Entry 1FNQ (X-ray diffraction, 2.60 A resolution); this record covers chains L and H of the 3 polymer chains in the assembly.

[Chain L]
Molecule: Reaction center protein L chain
From: Rhodobacter sphaeroides
UniProtKB: P02954 (RCEL_RHOSH); numbering as in UniProt (aligned over 1-281)
Sequence (281 residues; each row starts with the number of its first residue):
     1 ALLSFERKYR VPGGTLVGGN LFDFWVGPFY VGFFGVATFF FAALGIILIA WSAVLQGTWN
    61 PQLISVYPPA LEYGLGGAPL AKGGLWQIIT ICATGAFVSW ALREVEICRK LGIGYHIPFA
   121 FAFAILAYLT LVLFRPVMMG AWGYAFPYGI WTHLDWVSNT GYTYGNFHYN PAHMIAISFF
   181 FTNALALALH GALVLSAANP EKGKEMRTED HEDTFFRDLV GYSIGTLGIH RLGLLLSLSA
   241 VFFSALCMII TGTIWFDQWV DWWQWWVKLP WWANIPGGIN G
Differences from the reference sequence: engineered mutation Glu-209 (Pro in P02954)

[Chain H]
Molecule: Reaction center protein H chain
From: Rhodobacter sphaeroides
UniProtKB: P11846 (RCEH_RHOSH); residue numbers follow UniProt; this construct covers 1-260
Sequence (260 residues; each row starts with the number of its first residue):
     1 MVGVTAFGNF DLASLAIYSF WIFLAGLIYY LQTENMREGY PLENEDGTPA ANQGPFPLPK
    61 PKTFILPHGR GTLTVPGPES EDRPIALART AVSEGFPHAP TGDPMKDGVG PASWVARRDL
   121 PELDGHGHNK IKPMKAAAGF HVSAGKNPIG LPVRGCDLEI AGKVVDIWVD IPEQMARFLE
   181 VELKDGSTRL LPMQMVKVQS NRVHVNALSS DLFAGIPTIK SPTEVTLLEE DKICGYVAGG
   241 LMYAAPKRKS VVAAMLAEYA
Not modelled in the structure: 1-10, 250-260

[Interface between chain L and chain H]
Contacting residue pairs - 65 pairs, chain L then chain H:
  Ala-1(L) with Leu-42(H); Glu-43(H), hydrogen bond (backbone-backbone); Ala-50(H); Glu-94(H)
  Leu-2(L) with Leu-42(H); Glu-43(H), hydrogen bond (backbone-backbone); Glu-94(H)
  Leu-3(L) with Gly-39(H); Tyr-40(H), hydrophobic; Leu-42(H), hydrophobic
  Ser-4(L) with Gly-39(H), hydrogen bond (backbone-backbone); Glu-43(H); Glu-79(H), hydrogen bond; Glu-81(H)
  Phe-5(L) with Gly-39(H); Glu-81(H)
  Arg-7(L) with Glu-45(H), hydrogen bond (side chain-backbone); Leu-87(H); His-98(H)
  Lys-8(L) with Glu-81(H), salt bridge; Leu-87(H); Val-109(H); Gly-110(H), hydrogen bond (backbone-backbone); Ser-113(H); Trp-114(H)
  Tyr-9(L) with Gly-110(H); Ser-113(H)
  Arg-10(L) with Pro-97(H); His-98(H), hydrogen bond (backbone-backbone)
  Val-11(L) with Leu-87(H), hydrophobic; Pro-97(H); His-98(H); Gly-110(H); Pro-111(H); Tyr-243(H)
  Pro-12(L) with Pro-97(H); His-98(H); Met-242(H)
  Asp-23(L) with Pro-97(H)
  Phe-24(L) with Gly-95(H); Phe-96(H), hydrophobic
  Trp-25(L) with Gly-95(H), hydrogen bond (backbone-backbone)
  Lys-110(L) with Pro-111(H)
  Gly-112(L) with Pro-111(H); Ala-238(H)
  Ala-198(L) with Phe-64(H)
  Asn-199(L) with Lys-62(H), hydrogen bond
  Gly-203(L) with Ile-65(H)
  Lys-204(L) with Ile-65(H)
  Glu-205(L) with Ile-65(H); Leu-66(H); Pro-67(H); His-68(H)
  Met-206(L) with Phe-64(H), hydrophobic; Ile-65(H), hydrogen bond (backbone-backbone); Pro-67(H)
  Thr-208(L) with Gly-125(H)
  Glu-209(L) with Glu-173(H)
  Asp-210(L) with Asp-124(H); Gly-125(H), hydrogen bond (side chain-backbone); Lys-130(H), salt bridge; Pro-172(H)
  Asp-213(L) with Glu-173(H)
  Thr-226(L) with Glu-173(H)
  Leu-227(L) with Met-175(H), hydrophobic
Interface residues without a listed pair, chain L (31 interface residues in all): Gly-13, Leu-111, Gly-225
Interface residues without a listed pair, chain H (45 interface residues in all): Pro-41, Gly-69, Arg-83, Ile-85, Ala-88, Arg-89, Ala-99, Pro-100, Val-115, His-126, Leu-241

[In short]
31 residues of chain L face 45 of chain H across their interface; the contacts include 11 hydrogen bonds and 2
salt bridges. Polar contacts include Lys-8(L)/Glu-81(H), Asp-210(L)/Lys-130(H) and Ser-4(L)/Glu-79(H).
Here chain L is Reaction center protein L chain and chain H is Reaction center protein H chain, both from
Rhodobacter sphaeroides. Entry 1FNQ (Crystal structure analysis of the mutant reaction center pro L209-> glu
from the photosynthetic purple bacterium ...) was determined by X-ray diffraction, deposited together with
1F6N and 1FNP.
